PDB entry 5STU | X-ray diffraction, 1.55 A resolution | chains A and B

Chain A:
Name: Pre-mRNA-splicing factor 8
Source organism: Saccharomyces cerevisiae S288C
UniProt: P33334 (PRP8_YEAST); residue numbers follow UniProt; this construct covers 1836-2090
Amino-acid sequence (258 residues; each row starts with the number of its first residue):
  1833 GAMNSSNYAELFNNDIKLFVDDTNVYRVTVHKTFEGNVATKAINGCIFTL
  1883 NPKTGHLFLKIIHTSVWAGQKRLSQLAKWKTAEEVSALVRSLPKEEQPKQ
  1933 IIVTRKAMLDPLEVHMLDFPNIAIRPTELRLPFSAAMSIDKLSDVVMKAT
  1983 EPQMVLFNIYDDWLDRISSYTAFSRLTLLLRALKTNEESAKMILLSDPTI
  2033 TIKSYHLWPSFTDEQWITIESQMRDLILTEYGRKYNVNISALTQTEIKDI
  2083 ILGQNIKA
Not modelled in the structure: 2070-2090
Sequence notes: expression tag (1833-1835)
Ligand contacts: 2-chloro-N-(3,5-dimethoxyphenyl)acetamide (V2U): Tyr1840, Phe1844, Leu1961, Leu1963, Tyr2002, Phe2005, Ser2006, Thr2009, Leu2010

Chain B:
Name: A1 cistron-splicing factor AAR2
Source organism: Saccharomyces cerevisiae S288C
UniProt: P32357 (AAR2_YEAST); aligned to UniProt positions 1-317 over residues 1-317
Amino-acid sequence (308 residues; numbered -3 to 317; 13 numbers in that range are skipped by the numbering (no residue carries them; nothing is unmodelled there); the number before each row is that of its first residue; numbers below 1 keep their minus sign (Gly-3 is residue -3)):
    -3 GAMAMNTVPFTSAPIEVTIGIDQYSFNVKENQPFHGIKDIPIGHVHVIHF
    47 QHADNSSMRYGYWFDCRMGNFYIQYDPKDGLYKMMEERDGAKFENIVHNF
    97 KERQMMVSYPKIDEDDTWYNLTEFVQMDKIRKIVRKDENQFSYVDSSMTT
   147 VQENEL
   166 SSSSSDPAHSLNYTVINFKSREAIRPGHEMEDFLDKSYYLNTVMLQGIFK
   216 NSSNYFGELQFAFLNAMFFGNYGSSLQWHAMIELICSSATVPKHMLDKLD
   266 EILYYQIKTLPEQYSDILLNERVWNICLYSSFQKNSLHNTEKIMENKYPE
   316 LL
Not modelled in the structure: -3 to 0, 166-169
Sequence notes: expression tag (-3 to 0); conflict Ser166 (Leu153 in P32357), Ser167 (Lys154 in P32357), Ser170 (Asp in P32357)

Interface between chain A and chain B:
Residue-residue contacts (17):
  Gln1907(A) - Met195(B)
  Gln1907(A) - Leu199(B)
  Leu1908(A) - Met195(B)  hydrophobic
  Trp1911(A) - Glu194(B)
  Trp1911(A) - Met195(B)  hydrophobic
  Trp1911(A) - Phe198(B)  hydrophobic
  Asp1942(A) - Lys184(B)  salt bridge
  Asp1942(A) - Phe198(B)
  Glu1945(A) - Lys184(B)  salt bridge
  Val1946(A) - Ile189(B)  hydrophobic
  Val1946(A) - Glu194(B)
  Val1946(A) - Phe198(B)  hydrophobic
  His1947(A) - Glu194(B)  salt bridge
  Leu1949(A) - Lys184(B)
  Leu1949(A) - Ser185(B)
  Leu1949(A) - Arg186(B)
  Asp1950(A) - Arg186(B)  salt bridge

Overview:
Chain A and chain B form an interface of 9 and 8 residues respectively; the contacts include 4 salt bridges.
Polar contacts include Asp1942(A)-Lys184(B), Glu1945(A)-Lys184(B) and His1947(A)-Glu194(B). Bound to chain A:
2-chloro-N-(3,5-dimethoxyphenyl)acetamide.
Chain A is Pre-mRNA-splicing factor 8 and chain B is A1 cistron-splicing factor AAR2, both from Saccharomyces
cerevisiae S288C; the structure, PanDDA analysis group deposition -- Aar2/RNaseH in complex with fragment
P03C07 from the F2X-Universal Library, was determined by X-ray diffraction (same publication as 5ST0, 5ST1,
5ST2, 5ST3, 5ST4, 5ST5 and 248 further entries).
